PDB entry 9K3M | electron microscopy, 2.68 A resolution | chains F and EF of the 180 polymer chains in the assembly

Chain F (and EF):
Protein: Capsid protein F
Notes: chain EF of this document is another copy of the same molecule, construct and numbering; everything in this record applies to it too
Reference sequence: Q2LLZ1 (Q2LLZ1_BPPHX); residues 1-427 here = UniProt positions 1-427
Chain sequence (427 residues; row label = number of the first residue in the row):
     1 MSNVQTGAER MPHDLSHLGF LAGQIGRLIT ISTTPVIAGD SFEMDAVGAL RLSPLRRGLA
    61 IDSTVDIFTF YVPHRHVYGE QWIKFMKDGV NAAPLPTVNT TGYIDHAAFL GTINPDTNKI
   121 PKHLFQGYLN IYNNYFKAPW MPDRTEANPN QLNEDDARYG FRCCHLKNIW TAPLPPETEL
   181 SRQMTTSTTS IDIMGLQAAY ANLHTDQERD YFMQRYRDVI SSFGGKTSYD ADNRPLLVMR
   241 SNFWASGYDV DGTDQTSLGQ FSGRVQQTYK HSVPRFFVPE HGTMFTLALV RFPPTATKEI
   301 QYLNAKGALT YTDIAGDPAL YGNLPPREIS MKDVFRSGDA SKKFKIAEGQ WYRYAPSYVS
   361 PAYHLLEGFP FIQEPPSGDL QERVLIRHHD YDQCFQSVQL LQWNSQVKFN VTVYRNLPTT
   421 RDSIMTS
Not modelled in the structure: 1

Chain F / chain EF interface:
Contacting residue pairs (50):
  Ser-2(F) / Gln-197(EF)
  Asn-3(F) / Gln-197(EF)  hydrogen bond (backbone-side chain)
  Val-4(F) / Gln-197(EF)
  Thr-6(F) / His-204(EF)
  Ala-38(F) / Phe-223(EF)
  Gly-39(F) / Gly-224(EF)
  Arg-75(F) / Ala-231(EF)
  Trp-82(F) / Tyr-216(EF)  hydrogen bond
  Ile-83(F) / Tyr-216(EF)  hydrophobic
  Met-86(F) / Arg-209(EF)  hydrogen bond (backbone-side chain)
  Met-86(F) / Val-219(EF)
  Lys-87(F) / Arg-209(EF)  hydrogen bond (backbone-side chain)
  Lys-87(F) / Gln-214(EF)
  Gly-89(F) / Arg-209(EF)
  Met-194(F) / Thr-426(EF)
  Gln-197(F) / Ser-2(EF)
  Gln-197(F) / Asn-3(EF)  hydrogen bond (side chain-backbone)
  Gln-197(F) / Val-4(EF)
  Gln-197(F) / Thr-426(EF)
  His-204(F) / Thr-6(EF)
  Arg-209(F) / Met-86(EF)  hydrogen bond (side chain-backbone)
  Arg-209(F) / Lys-87(EF)  hydrogen bond (side chain-backbone)
  Arg-209(F) / Gly-89(EF)
  Gln-214(F) / Lys-87(EF)
  Tyr-216(F) / Trp-82(EF)  hydrogen bond
  Tyr-216(F) / Ile-83(EF)  hydrophobic
  Tyr-216(F) / Glu-280(EF)
  Val-219(F) / Met-86(EF)
  Ile-220(F) / Pro-279(EF)
  Phe-223(F) / Ala-38(EF)
  Gly-224(F) / Gly-39(EF)
  Gly-224(F) / Phe-277(EF)
  Gly-225(F) / Pro-279(EF)
  Lys-226(F) / Phe-277(EF)
  Lys-226(F) / Pro-279(EF)  hydrogen bond (backbone-backbone)
  Lys-226(F) / Glu-280(EF)
  Thr-227(F) / Glu-280(EF)
  Ser-228(F) / Asp-230(EF)  hydrogen bond
  Asp-230(F) / Ser-228(EF)  hydrogen bond
  Ala-231(F) / Arg-75(EF)
  Phe-277(F) / Gly-224(EF)
  Phe-277(F) / Lys-226(EF)
  Pro-279(F) / Ile-220(EF)
  Pro-279(F) / Gly-225(EF)
  Pro-279(F) / Lys-226(EF)  hydrogen bond (backbone-backbone)
  Glu-280(F) / Tyr-216(EF)
  Glu-280(F) / Lys-226(EF)
  Glu-280(F) / Thr-227(EF)
  Thr-426(F) / Met-194(EF)
  Thr-426(F) / Gln-197(EF)
Other interface residues (no listed pair), chain F (38 interface residues in all): Ile-37, Asp-88, Val-90, Tyr-200, Thr-205, His-281
Other interface residues (no listed pair), chain EF (38 interface residues in all): Ile-37, Asp-88, Val-90, Tyr-200, Thr-205, His-281

In short:
The chain F/chain EF interface involves 38 residues from each chain; the contacts include 12 hydrogen bonds.
Among the polar pairs are Asn-3(F)/Gln-197(EF), Trp-82(F)/Tyr-216(EF) and Met-86(F)/Arg-209(EF).
Both chains are Capsid protein F. Entry 9K3M (The structure of Microviridae PJNS001) was determined by
electron microscopy, deposited together with 9K3N.
